PDB entry 3VEA | X-ray diffraction, 2.55 A resolution | chains N and A of the 4 polymer chains in the assembly

== Chain N ==
Molecule: 23-nt DNA strand
Sequence (23 nucleotides; row label = number of the first residue in the row):
     1 AGTTCGTGACATTGTCACGAACT

== Chain A ==
Name: Macrodomain Ter protein
From: Yersinia pestis
UniProt: Q8ZG78 (MATP_YERPE); residues 14-164 here correspond to UniProt positions 1-151 (UniProt number = residue number - 13)
Chain sequence (151 residues; numbered 14 to 164; the number before each row is that of its first residue):
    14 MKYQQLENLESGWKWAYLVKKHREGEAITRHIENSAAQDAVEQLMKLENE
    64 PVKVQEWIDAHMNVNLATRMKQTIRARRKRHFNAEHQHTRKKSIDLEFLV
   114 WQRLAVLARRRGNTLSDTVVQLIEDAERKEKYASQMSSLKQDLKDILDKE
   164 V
Not modelled in the structure: 163-164

== Interface between chain N and chain A ==
Residue-residue contacts (25):
  DA9(N) with Asp108(A), base contact
  DC10(N) with Lys105(A), phosphate contact; Ser106(A), sugar contact; Ile107(A), phosphate contact; Asp108(A), hydrogen bond to the base
  DA11(N) with Lys105(A), salt bridge to the phosphate; Ser106(A), hydrogen bond to the base
  DT13(N) with Lys33(A), phosphate contact; Arg90(A), salt bridge to the phosphate; Arg93(A), base contact
  DG14(N) with Tyr30(A), phosphate contact; Lys33(A), salt bridge to the phosphate; Thr86(A), phosphate contact; Arg90(A), salt bridge to the phosphate; Arg93(A), hydrogen bond to the base
  DT15(N) with Tyr30(A), hydrogen bond to the phosphate; Lys34(A), salt bridge to the phosphate; Arg82(A), salt bridge to the phosphate; Gln85(A), sugar contact; Thr86(A), hydrogen bond to the phosphate; Ala89(A), base contact; Arg93(A), base contact
  DC16(N) with Arg82(A), phosphate contact; Gln85(A), hydrogen bond to the phosphate
  DA17(N) with Arg88(A), base contact
Interface residues without a listed pair, chain N (10 interface residues in all): DT12, DC18
Interface residues without a listed pair, chain A (15 interface residues in all): Lys104

== Overview ==
10 residues of chain N and 15 residues of chain A are in contact; the contacts include 6 hydrogen bonds and 6
salt bridges. Polar pairs include DC10(N)-Asp108(A), DA11(N)-Ser106(A) and DG14(N)-Arg93(A).
Chain N is a 23-nt DNA strand and chain A is Macrodomain Ter protein (Yersinia pestis); the structure, Crystal
Structure of matP-matS23mer, was determined by X-ray diffraction (same publication as 3VEB and 4D8J).
